Entry 7DCJ (X-ray diffraction, 2.00 A resolution); this record covers chains B and C of the 4 polymer chains in the assembly.

[Chain B]
Molecule: Heat shock factor protein 1
From: Homo sapiens
Reference sequence: Q00613 (HSF1_HUMAN); residues 15-120 here = UniProt positions 15-120
Sequence (113 residues; numbered 8 to 120; the number before each row is that of its first residue):
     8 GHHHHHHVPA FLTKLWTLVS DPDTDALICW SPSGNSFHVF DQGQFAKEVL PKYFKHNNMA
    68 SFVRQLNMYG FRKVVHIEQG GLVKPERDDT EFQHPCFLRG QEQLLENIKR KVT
Unresolved in the structure: 93-95
Differences from the reference sequence: expression tag (8-14)
Swiss-Prot annotation at these positions:
  - modified residue (N6-acetyllysine): Lys-80, Lys-91, Lys-118
  - cross-link: Lys-91 (Glycyl lysine isopeptide (Lys-Gly) (interchain with G-Cter in SUMO2))
  - mutagenesis: Leu-22 (L22A: Inhibits HSE DNA-binding activity and transcriptional activation), Lys-80 (K80Q: Loss of nuclear stress bodies localization. Loss of DNA-binding and transcriptional activities upon heat shock. No change in homotrimerization upon heat shock ...), Lys-91 (K91R: No effect on sumoylation), Lys-118 (K118Q: Loss of nuclear stress bodies localization. No change in protein abundance; K118R: No change in nuclear stress bodies localization), Thr-120 (T120A: No effect on binding HSE nor on transcriptional activity)
Bound ions: Na+: Val-26, Asp-28, Thr-31, Asp-32, Ile-35
Reported in the primary citation:
  - binding site for the 14-nt DNA strand (chain C): Arg-71, Asn-74
  - binding site for the 14-nt DNA strand: Arg-117

[Chain C]
Molecule: 14-nt DNA strand
From: Homo sapiens
Sequence (14 nucleotides; numbered 1 to 14; the number before each row is that of its first residue):
     1 GCCGAATATT CGGC
Unresolved in the structure: 14

[How chain B and chain C interact]
Residue-residue contacts (23; chain B residue first):
  Gly-8(B) / DG4(C)  base contact
  Gly-8(B) / DA5(C)  hydrogen bond to the base
  Gly-8(B) / DA6(C)  sugar contact
  His-9(B) / DA6(C)  phosphate contact
  His-14(B) / DT7(C)  salt bridge to the phosphate
  Ala-17(B) / DA8(C)  phosphate contact
  Phe-18(B) / DA8(C)  hydrogen bond to the phosphate
  Phe-61(B) / DT9(C)  phosphate contact
  Lys-62(B) / DT9(C)  hydrogen bond to the phosphate
  His-63(B) / DT9(C)  salt bridge to the phosphate
  His-63(B) / DT10(C)  phosphate contact
  Asn-65(B) / DT10(C)  phosphate contact
  Ser-68(B) / DT9(C)  sugar contact
  Ser-68(B) / DT10(C)  hydrogen bond to the phosphate
  Arg-71(B) / DT10(C)  base contact
  Gln-72(B) / DA8(C)  hydrogen bond to the phosphate
  Gln-72(B) / DT9(C)  base contact
  Tyr-76(B) / DT7(C)  sugar contact
  Tyr-76(B) / DA8(C)  hydrogen bond to the phosphate
  Arg-117(B) / DT7(C)  base contact
  Arg-117(B) / DA8(C)  salt bridge to the phosphate
  Arg-117(B) / DT9(C)  base contact
  Thr-120(B) / DT7(C)  base contact
Other interface residues (no listed pair), chain B (16 interface residues in all): Pro-16
Other interface residues (no listed pair), chain C (8 interface residues in all): DC11

[In short]
The interface between chain B and chain C involves 16 residues on one side and 8 on the other; the contacts
include 6 hydrogen bonds and 3 salt bridges. Polar contacts include Gly-8(B)/DA5(C), Phe-18(B)/DA8(C) and
Lys-62(B)/DT9(C). From the paper: a binding site for the 14-nt DNA strand (chain C) at Arg-71(B) and
Asn-74(B); a binding site for the 14-nt DNA strand at Arg-117(B).
Chain B is Heat shock factor protein 1 and chain C is a 14-nt DNA strand, both from Homo sapiens; the
structure, Crystal structure of HSF1 DNA-binding domain in complex with 2-site HSE DNA in the head-to-head
orientation, was determined by X-ray diffraction, deposited together with 7DCS, 7DCT and 7DCU.
